Entry 7Z8K (electron microscopy, 4.37 A resolution (low resolution: residue-level contacts below are approximate; hydrogen-bond / salt-bridge calls are withheld)); this record covers chains W and w of the 9 polymer chains in the assembly.

== Chain W (and w) ==
Protein: BICD family-like cargo adapter 1
Organism: Mus musculus
Notes: chain w of this document is another copy of the same molecule, construct and numbering; everything in this record applies to it too
UniProtKB: A0JNT9 (BICL1_MOUSE); numbering as in UniProt (aligned over 1-577)
Chain sequence (577 residues; each row starts with the number of its first residue):
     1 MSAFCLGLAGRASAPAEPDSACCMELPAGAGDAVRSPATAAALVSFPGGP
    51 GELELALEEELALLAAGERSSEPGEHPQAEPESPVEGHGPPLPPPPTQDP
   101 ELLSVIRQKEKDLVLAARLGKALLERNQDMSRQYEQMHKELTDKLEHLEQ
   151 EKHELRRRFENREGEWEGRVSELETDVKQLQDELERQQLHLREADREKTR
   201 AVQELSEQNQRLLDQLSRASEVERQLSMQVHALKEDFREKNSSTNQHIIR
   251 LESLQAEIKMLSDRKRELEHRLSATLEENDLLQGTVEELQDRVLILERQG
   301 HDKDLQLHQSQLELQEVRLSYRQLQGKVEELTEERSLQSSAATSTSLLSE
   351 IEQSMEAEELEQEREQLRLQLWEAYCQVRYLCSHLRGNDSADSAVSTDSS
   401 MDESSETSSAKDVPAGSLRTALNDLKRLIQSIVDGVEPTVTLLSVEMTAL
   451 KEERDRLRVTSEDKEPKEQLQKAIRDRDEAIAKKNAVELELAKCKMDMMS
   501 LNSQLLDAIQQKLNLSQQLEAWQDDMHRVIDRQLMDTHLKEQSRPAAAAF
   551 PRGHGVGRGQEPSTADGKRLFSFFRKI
Disordered / not traced: 1-104, 270-577
UniProt features mapped onto this chain:
  - motif: Ala-116 to Gly-120 (CC1 box)
  - mutagenesis: Lys-512 (K512M: Abolishes Rab6-binding)

== How chain W and chain w interact ==
Residue-residue contacts (4; chain W residue first):
  Ala-116(W) / Ala-116(w)
  Trp-166(W) / Trp-166(w)
  Leu-173(W) / Leu-173(w)
  Leu-226(W) / Leu-226(w)
Other interface residues (no listed pair), chain W (13 interface residues in all): Lys-109, Leu-123, Leu-141, Leu-148, Ala-219, Leu-233, His-247, Leu-254, Leu-268
Other interface residues (no listed pair), chain w (14 interface residues in all): Lys-109, Ala-117, Leu-123, Leu-141, Leu-148, Ala-219, Leu-233, His-247, Leu-254, Leu-268

== Summary ==
13 residues of chain W face 14 of chain w across their interface. UniProt lists one mutagenesis site on chain
W.
Chain W and chain w are both BICD family-like cargo adapter 1 (Mus musculus); the structure, Cytoplasmic
dynein (A1) bound to BICDR1, was determined by electron microscopy (same publication as 7Z8J and 7Z8L).
